Entry 4NT2 (X-ray diffraction, 2.40 A resolution); this record covers chain A.

Chain A:
Molecule: accelerated-cell-death 11
Source organism: Arabidopsis thaliana
Reference sequence: O64587 (O64587_ARATH); numbering as in UniProt (aligned over 1-206)
Chain sequence (207 residues; numbered 0 to 206; the number before each row is that of its first residue; numbering starts at 0):
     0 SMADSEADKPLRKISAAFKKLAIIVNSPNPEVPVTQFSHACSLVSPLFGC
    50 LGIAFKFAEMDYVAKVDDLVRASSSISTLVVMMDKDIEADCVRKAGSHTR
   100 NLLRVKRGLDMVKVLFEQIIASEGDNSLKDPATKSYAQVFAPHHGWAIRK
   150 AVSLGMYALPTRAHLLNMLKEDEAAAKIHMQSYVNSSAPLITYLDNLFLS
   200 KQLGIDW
Unresolved in the structure: 0-6
Construct notes: expression tag (0)
Curated features (UniProtKB/Swiss-Prot):
  - binding site (an N-acylsphingoid base 1-phosphate): D60, K64, R99, R103, H143
  - mutagenesis: F47 (F47Q: Decreased activity), D60 (D60A: Loss of 85% of activity; D60N: Loss of 70% of activity; D60V: Loss of lipid transfer, but no effect on PCD suppression), K64 (K64A: Severe reduction in C1P transfer), R99 (R99A/E: Severe reduction in C1P transfer), R103 (R103A: Severe reduction in C1P transfer; R103W: No gain of galacosylceramide transfer and no effect on PCD suppression), H143 (H143L: Loss of lipid transfer, but no effect on PCD suppression)
Residues lining bound ligands:
  - lyso-sphingomyelin (SPU; 2-{[(R)-{[(2S,3R,4E)-2-amino-3-hydroxyoctadec-4-en-1-yl]oxy}(hydroxy)phosphoryl]oxy}-N,N,N-trimethylethanaminium), molecule 1: K55, F56, M59, D60, H142, H143, G144, I147
  - lyso-sphingomyelin (SPU), molecule 2: A146, I147, A150
What the authors report for this chain:
  - binding site for lyso-sphingomyelin: D60, G144
  - mutagenesis - F47Q, D60A, D60N, R99A, R99E, R103A: decreased catalytic activity

In short:
Ligands of chain A: lyso-sphingomyelin. From UniProt: 5 N-acylsphingoid base 1-phosphate-binding residues and
6 mutagenesis sites. The paper reports a binding site for lyso-sphingomyelin at D60 and G144; F47Q, D60A and
D60N, among others, reduce catalytic activity; 6 substitutions were tested in all.
Chain A is accelerated-cell-death 11 (Arabidopsis thaliana); the structure, Crystal structure of Arabidopsis
ACD11 (accelerated-cell-death 11) complexed with lyso-sphingomyelin (d18:1) at 2.4 Angstrom resolution, was
determined by X-ray diffraction, deposited together with 4NT1, 4NTG, 4NTI and 4NTO.
